7DCT - chains A and H of the 5 polymer chains in the assembly; structure by X-ray diffraction, 2.36 A resolution.

Chain A:
Molecule: Heat shock factor protein 1
Source organism: Homo sapiens
UniProt: Q00613 (HSF1_HUMAN); residues 15-120 here = UniProt positions 15-120
Amino-acid sequence (113 residues; numbered 8 to 120; the number before each row is that of its first residue):
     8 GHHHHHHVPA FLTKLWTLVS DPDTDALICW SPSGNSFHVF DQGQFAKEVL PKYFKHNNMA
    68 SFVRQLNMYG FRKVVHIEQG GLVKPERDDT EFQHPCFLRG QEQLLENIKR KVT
Unresolved in the structure: 8-13, 84-95, 120
Differences from the reference sequence: expression tag (8-14)
What the authors report for this chain:
  - binding site for the 24-nt DNA strand: Asn74, Arg117

Chain H:
Molecule: 24-nt DNA strand
Source organism: Homo sapiens
Sequence (24 nucleotides; each row starts with the number of its first residue; numbering starts at 0):
     0 ACTCGCGAAT ATTCTAGAAC GCAC

Chain A / chain H interface:
Contacting residue pairs - 17 pairs, chain A then chain H:
  Ala17(A) - DA10(H)  phosphate contact
  Phe18(A) - DA10(H)  hydrogen bond to the phosphate
  Phe61(A) - DT11(H)  phosphate contact
  Lys62(A) - DT11(H)  hydrogen bond to the phosphate
  His63(A) - DT11(H)  salt bridge to the phosphate
  His63(A) - DT12(H)  phosphate contact
  Asn65(A) - DT12(H)  hydrogen bond to the phosphate
  Ser68(A) - DT11(H)  sugar contact
  Ser68(A) - DT12(H)  hydrogen bond to the phosphate
  Arg71(A) - DT12(H)  base contact
  Gln72(A) - DA10(H)  hydrogen bond to the phosphate
  Gln72(A) - DT11(H)  base contact
  Tyr76(A) - DT9(H)  sugar contact
  Tyr76(A) - DA10(H)  hydrogen bond to the phosphate
  Arg117(A) - DT9(H)  sugar contact
  Arg117(A) - DA10(H)  salt bridge to the phosphate
  Arg117(A) - DT11(H)  base contact
Interface residues without a listed pair, chain A (12 interface residues in all): Pro16
Interface residues without a listed pair, chain H (5 interface residues in all): DC13

Overview:
The interface between chain A and chain H involves 12 residues on one side and 5 on the other, with 6 hydrogen
bonds and 2 salt bridges. Among the polar pairs are Phe18(A)-DA10(H), Lys62(A)-DT11(H) and Asn65(A)-DT12(H).
From the paper: a binding site for the 24-nt DNA strand at Asn74(A) and Arg117(A).
Here chain A is Heat shock factor protein 1 and chain H is a 24-nt DNA strand, both from Homo sapiens. Entry
7DCT (Crystal structure of HSF1 DNA-binding domain in complex with 3-site HSE DNA (24 bp)) was determined by
X-ray diffraction together with 7DCJ, 7DCS and 7DCU from the same study.
